Entry 9HAL (electron microscopy, 4.49 A resolution (low resolution: residue-level contacts below are approximate; hydrogen-bond / salt-bridge calls are withheld)); this record covers chains A and U of the 9 polymer chains in the assembly.

[Chain A]
Molecule: 23S ribosomal RNA
Organism: Escherichia coli
Sequence (2904 nucleotides; numbered 1 to 2904; the number before each row is that of its first residue):
     1 GGUUAAGCGA CUAAGCGUAC ACGGUGGAUG CCCUGGCAGU CAGAGGCGAU GAAGGACGUG
    61 CUAAUCUGCG AUAAGCGUCG GUAAGGUGAU AUGAACCGUU AUAACCGGCG AUUUCCGAAU
   121 GGGGAAACCC AGUGUGUUUC GACACACUAU CAUUAACUGA AUCCAUAGGU UAAUGAGGCG
   181 AACCGGGGGA ACUGAAACAU CUAAGUACCC CGAGGAAAAG AAAUCAACCG AGAUUCCCCC
   241 AGUAGCGGCG AGCGAACGGG GAGCAGCCCA GAGCCUGAAU CAGUGUGUGU GUUAGUGGAA
   301 GCGUCUGGAA AGGCGCGCGA UACAGGGUGA CAGCCCCGUA CACAAAAAUG CACAUGCUGU
   361 GAGCUCGAUG AGUAGGGCGG GACACGUGGU AUCCUGUCUG AAUAUGGGGG GACCAUCCUC
   421 CAAGGCUAAA UACUCCUGAC UGACCGAUAG UGAACCAGUA CCGUGAGGGA AAGGCGAAAA
   481 GAACCCCGGC GAGGGGAGUG AAAAAGAACC UGAAACCGUG UACGUACAAG CAGUGGGAGC
   541 ACGCUUAGGC GUGUGACUGC GUACCUUUUG UAUAAUGGGU CAGCGACUUA UAUUCUGUAG
   601 CAAGGUUAAC CGAAUAGGGG AGCCGAAGGG AAACCGAGUC UUAACUGGGC GUUAAGUUGC
   661 AGGGUAUAGA CCCGAAACCC GGUGAUCUAG CCAUGGGCAG GUUGAAGGUU GGGUAACACU
   721 AACUGGAGGA CCGAACCGAC UAAUGUUGAA AAAUUAGCGG AUGACUUGUG GCUGGGGGUG
   781 AAAGGCCAAU CAAACCGGGA GAUAGCUGGU UCUCCCCGAA AGCUAUAUAA GUAGCGCCUC
   841 GUGAAUUCAU CUCCGGGGGU AGAGCACUGU UUCGGCAAGG GGGUCAUCCC GACUUACCAA
   901 CCCGAUGCAA ACUGCGAAUA CCGGAGAAUG UUAUCACGGG AGACACACGG CGGGUGCUAA
   961 CGUCCGUCGU GAAGAGGGAA ACAACCCAGA CCGCCAGCUA AGGUCCCAAA GUCAUGGUUA
  1021 AGUGGGAAAC GAUGUGGGAA GGCCCAGACA GCCAGGAUGU UGGCUUAGAA GCAGCCAUCA
  1081 UUUAAAGAAA GCGUAAUAGC UCACUGGUCG AGUCGGCCUG CGCGGAAGAU GUAACGGGGC
  1141 UAAACCAUGC ACCGAAGCUG CGGCAGCGAC GCUUAUGCGU UGUUGGGUAG GGGAGCGUUC
  1201 UGUAAGCCUG CGAAGGUGUG CUGUGAGGCA UGCUGGAGGU AUCAGAAGUG CGAAUGCUGA
  1261 CAUAAGUAAC GAUAAAGCGG GUGAAAAGCC CGCUCGCCGG AAGACCAAGG GUUCCUGUCC
  1321 AACGUUAAUC GGGGCAGGGU GAGUCGACCC CUAAGGCGAG GCCGAAAGGC GUAGUCGAUG
  1381 GGAAACAGGU UAAUAUUCCU GUACUUGGUG UUACUGCGAA GGGGGGACGG AGAAGGCUAU
  1441 GUUGGCCGGG CGACGGUUGU CCCGGUUUAA GCGUGUAGGC UGGUUUUCCA GGCAAAUCCG
  1501 GAAAAUCAAG GCUGAGGCGU GAUGACGAGG CACUACGGUG CUGAAGCAAC AAAUGCCCUG
  1561 CUUCCAGGAA AAGCCUCUAA GCAUCAGGUA ACAUCAAAUC GUACCCCAAA CCGACACAGG
  1621 UGGUCAGGUA GAGAAUACCA AGGCGCUUGA GAGAACUCGG GUGAAGGAAC UAGGCAAAAU
  1681 GGUGCCGUAA CUUCGGGAGA AGGCACGCUG AUAUGUAGGU GAGGUCCCUC GCGGAUGGAG
  1741 CUGAAAUCAG UCGAAGAUAC CAGCUGGCUG CAACUGUUUA UUAAAAACAC AGCACUGUGC
  1801 AAACACGAAA GUGGACGUAU ACGGUGUGAC GCCUGCCCGG UGCCGGAAGG UUAAUUGAUG
  1861 GGGUUAGCGC AAGCGAAGCU CUUGAUCGAA GCCCCGGUAA ACGGCGGCCG UAACUAUAAC
  1921 GGUCCUAAGG UAGCGAAAUU CCUUGUCGGG UAAGUUCCGA CCUGCACGAA UGGCGUAAUG
  1981 AUGGCCAGGC UGUCUCCACC CGAGACUCAG UGAAAUUGAA CUCGCUGUGA AGAUGCAGUG
  2041 UACCCGCGGC AAGACGGAAA GACCCCGUGA ACCUUUACUA UAGCUUGACA CUGAACAUUG
  2101 AGCCUUGAUG UGUAGGAUAG GUGGGAGGCU UUGAAGUGUG GACGCCAGUC UGCAUGGAGC
  2161 CGACCUUGAA AUACCACCCU UUAAUGUUUG AUGUUCUAAC GUUGACCCGU AAUCCGGGUU
  2221 GCGGACAGUG UCUGGUGGGU AGUUUGACUG GGGCGGUCUC CUCCUAAAGA GUAACGGAGG
  2281 AGCACGAAGG UUGGCUAAUC CUGGUCGGAC AUCAGGAGGU UAGUGCAAUG GCAUAAGCCA
  2341 GCUUGACUGC GAGCGUGACG GCGCGAGCAG GUGCGAAAGC AGGUCAUAGU GAUCCGGUGG
  2401 UUCUGAAUGG AAGGGCCAUC GCUCAACGGA UAAAAGGUAC UCCGGGGAUA ACAGGCUGAU
  2461 ACCGCCCAAG AGUUCAUAUC GACGGCGGUG UUUGGCACCU CGAUGUCGGC UCAUCACAUC
  2521 CUGGGGCUGA AGUAGGUCCC AAGGGUAUGG CUGUUCGCCA UUUAAAGUGG UACGCGAGCU
  2581 GGGUUUAGAA CGUCGUGAGA CAGUUCGGUC CCUAUCUGCC GUGGGCGCUG GAGAACUGAG
  2641 GGGGGCUGCU CCUAGUACGA GAGGACCGGA GUGGACGCAU CACUGGUGUU CGGGUUGUCA
  2701 UGCCAAUGGC ACUGCCCGGU AGCUAAAUGC GGAAGAGAUA AGUGCUGAAA GCAUCUAAGC
  2761 ACGAAACUUG CCCCGAGAUG AGUUCUCCCU GACCCUUUAA GGGUCCUGAA GGAACGUUGA
  2821 AGACGACGAC GUUGAUAGGC CGGGUGUGUA AGCGCAGCGA UGCGUUGAGC UAACCGGUAC
  2881 UAAUGAACCG UGAGGCUUAA CCUU
Not modelled in the structure: 685-793, 864-912, 1032-1122, 1267-2012, 2054-2613, 2849-2867, 2904
Sequence notes: conflict A827 (U3587572 in 1897866982), A830 (G3587569 in 1897866982)

[Chain U]
Molecule: Large ribosomal subunit protein uL24
Organism: Escherichia coli
UniProt: P60624 (RL24_ECOLI); residues 1-102 here correspond to UniProt positions 2-103 (UniProt number = residue number + 1)
Sequence (102 residues; numbered 1 to 102; the number before each row is that of its first residue):
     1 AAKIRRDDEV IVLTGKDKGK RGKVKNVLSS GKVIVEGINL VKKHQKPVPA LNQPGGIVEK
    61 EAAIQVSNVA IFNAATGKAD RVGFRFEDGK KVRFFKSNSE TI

[Interface between chain A and chain U]
Residue-residue contacts - 69 pairs, chain A then chain U:
  U82(A) - Lys91(U)
  A83(A) - Lys90(U)
  A84(A) - Arg5(U)
  G85(A) - Arg6(U)
  G85(A) - Val27(U)
  G86(A) - Ser29(U)
  U100(A) - Lys90(U)
  A101(A) - Lys90(U)
  U296(A) - Phe86(U)
  U296(A) - Lys91(U)
  G297(A) - Ala1(U)
  G297(A) - Phe84(U)
  G297(A) - Phe86(U)
  G297(A) - Lys91(U)
  G298(A) - Gly83(U)
  G298(A) - Phe84(U)
  G298(A) - Phe94(U)
  A299(A) - Arg81(U)
  A299(A) - Lys96(U)
  A300(A) - Arg81(U)
  A300(A) - Lys96(U)
  C302(A) - Lys78(U)
  C302(A) - Ala79(U)
  G307(A) - Lys18(U)
  G308(A) - Lys16(U)
  A309(A) - Gly15(U)
  A309(A) - Lys16(U)
  A310(A) - Thr14(U)
  A310(A) - Gly15(U)
  A310(A) - Lys18(U)
  G327(A) - Gln65(U)
  G327(A) - Ser67(U)
  U328(A) - Gln65(U)
  U328(A) - Ser67(U)
  U328(A) - Asn68(U)
  G329(A) - Gly15(U)
  G329(A) - Lys16(U)
  G329(A) - Asn68(U)
  C335(A) - Leu13(U)
  C335(A) - Ser67(U)
  C336(A) - Lys3(U)
  C336(A) - Arg81(U)
  C337(A) - Lys3(U)
  G338(A) - Lys3(U)
  G338(A) - Arg81(U)
  A478(A) - Ala63(U)
  A479(A) - Lys43(U)
  A480(A) - Lys43(U)
  A480(A) - His44(U)
  A480(A) - Lys60(U)
  G481(A) - Lys43(U)
  G481(A) - His44(U)
  G481(A) - Gln45(U)
  A482(A) - His44(U)
  A482(A) - Gln45(U)
  A482(A) - Lys46(U)
  A483(A) - His44(U)
  A483(A) - Gln45(U)
  A483(A) - Lys46(U)
  A483(A) - Pro47(U)
  A483(A) - Gly55(U)
  A483(A) - Gly56(U)
  A483(A) - Ile57(U)
  C484(A) - Pro47(U)
  A497(A) - His44(U)
  G498(A) - His44(U)
  G498(A) - Ile57(U)
  U499(A) - Lys42(U)
  U499(A) - His44(U)
Other interface residues (no listed pair), chain A (36 interface residues in all): A311, G500
Other interface residues (no listed pair), chain U (41 interface residues in all): Ile4, Val41, Val66, Val69, Val82, Ser97

[Summary]
The interface between chain A and chain U involves 36 residues on one side and 41 on the other.
Chain A is 23S ribosomal RNA and chain U is Large ribosomal subunit protein uL24, both from Escherichia coli;
the structure, Pooled 50S subunit d126_(L29)-/(L22)- precursor states supplemented with Api137, was determined
by electron microscopy, deposited together with 9H3K, 9H3L and 9HAM.
